PDB entry 9CYM | X-ray diffraction, 3.84 A resolution | chains L and B of the 4 polymer chains in the assembly

Chain L:
Name: Secreted lymphocyte activation gene 3 protein
Source organism: Mus musculus
Reference sequence: Q61790 (LAG3_MOUSE); residues 23-255 here = UniProt positions 23-255
Sequence (233 residues; row label = number of the first residue in the row):
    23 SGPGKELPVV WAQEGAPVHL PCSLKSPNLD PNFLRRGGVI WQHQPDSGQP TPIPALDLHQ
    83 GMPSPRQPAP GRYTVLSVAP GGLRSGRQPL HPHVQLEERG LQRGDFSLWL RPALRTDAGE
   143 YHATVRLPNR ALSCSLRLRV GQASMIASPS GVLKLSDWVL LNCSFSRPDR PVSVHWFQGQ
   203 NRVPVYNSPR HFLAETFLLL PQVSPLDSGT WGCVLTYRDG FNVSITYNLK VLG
Not modelled in the structure: 23-26, 77-92, 255
Disulfides: C44-C156, C185-C235
Glycans and other covalent adducts: N-acetylglucosamine (NAG) linked to N184, N244
UniProt features mapped onto this chain:
  - glycosylation (N-linked (GlcNAc...) asparagine): N184, N244
  - mutagenesis: R94 (R94E: Decreased binding to MHC class II), Y95 (Y95F: No significant effect on MHC class II-binding), R121 (R121A: No significant effect on MHC class II-binding)
Reported in the primary citation:
  - conformationally variable residues (loop rearrangement): G103 to P111

Chain B:
Name: H-2 class II histocompatibility antigen, A beta chain
Source organism: Mus musculus
Reference sequence: P14483 (HB2A_MOUSE); numbering as in UniProt (aligned over 28-218)
Sequence (191 residues; row label = number of the first residue in the row):
    28 GDSERHFVYQ FMGECYFTNG TQRIRYVTRY IYNREEYVRY DSDVGEHRAV TELGRPDAEY
    88 WNSQPEILER TRAELDTVCR HNYEGPETHT SLRRLEQPNV VISLSRTEAL NHHNTLVCSV
   148 TDFYPAKIKV RWFRNGQEET VGVSSTQLIR NGDWTFQVLV MLEMTPRRGE VYTCHVEHPS
   208 LKSPITVEWR A
Not modelled in the structure: 28-29
Disulfides: C42-C106, C145-C201
Glycans and other covalent adducts: N-acetylglucosamine (NAG) linked to N46
UniProt features mapped onto this chain:
  - region: R217, A218 (Connecting peptide)
  - glycosylation: N46 (N-linked (GlcNAc...) asparagine)

Chain L / chain B interface:
Pairs across the interface (16):
  Q64(L) with E190(B), hydrogen bond
  R94(L) with E190(B), salt bridge
  T96(L) with E190(B), hydrogen bond
  L105(L) with I176(B), hydrophobic
  R106(L) with T173(B); Q174(B); I176(B)
  S107(L) with S171(B); T173(B)
  G108(L) with S171(B), hydrogen bond (backbone-side chain); S172(B), hydrogen bond (backbone-backbone)
  R109(L) with S171(B)
  Q110(L) with S172(B), hydrogen bond
  L112(L) with Q174(B)
  R148(L) with S132(B), hydrogen bond; R133(B)
Interface residues without a listed pair, chain B (11 interface residues in all): L175, L186, M188
The authors on this interface:
  - interface residues, chain L: G103(L), R106(L)
  - interface residues, chain B: I176(B), L186(B), M188(B)

In short:
The chain L/chain B interface involves 11 residues from each chain; the contacts include 6 hydrogen bonds and
1 salt bridge. Among the polar pairs are R94(L)-E190(B), Q64(L)-E190(B) and T96(L)-E190(B).
N-acetylglucosamine is covalently linked to N184(L) and N244(L). The paper reports interface residues G103(L),
R106(L) and I176(B) among others; conformational variability at G103(L).
Chain L is Secreted lymphocyte activation gene 3 protein and chain B is H-2 class II histocompatibility
antigen, A beta chain, both from Mus musculus; the structure, Structure of LAG3 bound to the MHC class II
molecule I-A(b), was determined by X-ray diffraction (same publication as 9CYL).
